Entry 5KT7 (X-ray diffraction, 3.15 A resolution); this record covers chains P and A of the 3 polymer chains in the assembly.

[Chain P]
Molecule: 7-nt DNA strand
Sequence (7 nucleotides; numbered 867 to 873; the number before each row is that of its first residue):
   867 AGGACCC
Metal / ion sites: Mn2+: DC873 (together with 0KX) (shared with Asp34(A), Asp126(A), Glu127(A) of chain A)

[Chain A]
Protein: DNA polymerase iota
Organism: Homo sapiens
Notes: EC 2.7.7.7
UniProtKB: Q9UNA4 (POLI_HUMAN); residues -24 to 420 here correspond to UniProt positions 1-445 (UniProt number = residue number + 25)
Amino-acid sequence (445 residues; numbered -24 to 420; the number before each row is that of its first residue; numbers below 1 keep their minus sign (Met-24 is residue -24)):
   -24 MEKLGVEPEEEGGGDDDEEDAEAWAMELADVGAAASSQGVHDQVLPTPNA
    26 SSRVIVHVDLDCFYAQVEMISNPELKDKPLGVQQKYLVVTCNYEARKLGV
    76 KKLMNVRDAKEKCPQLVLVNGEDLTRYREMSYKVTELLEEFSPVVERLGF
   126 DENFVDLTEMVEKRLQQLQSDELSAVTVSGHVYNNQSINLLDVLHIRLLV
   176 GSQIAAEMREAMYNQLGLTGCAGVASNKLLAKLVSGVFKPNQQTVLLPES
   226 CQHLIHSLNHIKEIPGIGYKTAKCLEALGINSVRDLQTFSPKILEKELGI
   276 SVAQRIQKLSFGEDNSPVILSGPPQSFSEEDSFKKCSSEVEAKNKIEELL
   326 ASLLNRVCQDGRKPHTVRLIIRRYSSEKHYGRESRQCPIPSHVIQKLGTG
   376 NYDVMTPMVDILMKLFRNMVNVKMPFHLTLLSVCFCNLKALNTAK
Not modelled in the structure: -24 to 25, 350-355, 373-376, 415-420
Metal / ion sites: Mn2+ site 1: Asp34, Asp126, Glu127 (together with 0KX) (shared with DC873(P) of chain P); Mn2+ site 2: Asp34, Leu35, Asp126 (together with 0KX)
Residues lining bound ligands: 0KX: Asp34, Leu35, Asp36, Cys37, Phe38, Tyr39, Gln59, Val64, Thr65, Tyr68, Arg71, Lys77, Leu78, Asp126, Glu127, Lys214
Curated features (UniProtKB/Swiss-Prot):
  - active site: Glu127 (Proton acceptor)
  - binding site (Mg(2+)): Asp34, Leu35, Asp126
  - binding site (Mn(2+)): Asp34, Leu35, Asp126
  - binding site (a 2'-deoxyribonucleoside 5'-triphosphate): Tyr39, Arg71

[Interface between chain P and chain A]
Contacting residue pairs (22):
  DA867(P) with Ser359(A), phosphate contact; Arg360(A), phosphate contact; Gln361(A), hydrogen bond to the phosphate
  DG868(P) with Glu358(A), phosphate contact; Ser359(A), hydrogen bond to the phosphate; Arg360(A), salt bridge to the phosphate
  DA870(P) with Thr246(A), phosphate contact
  DC871(P) with Gly241(A), phosphate contact; Gly243(A), hydrogen bond to the phosphate; Tyr244(A), phosphate contact; Lys245(A), hydrogen bond to the phosphate; Thr246(A), hydrogen bond to the phosphate
  DC872(P) with Lys207(A), phosphate contact; Ile239(A), phosphate contact; Pro240(A), phosphate contact; Gly241(A), hydrogen bond to the phosphate; Ile242(A), phosphate contact; Gly243(A), phosphate contact
  DC873(P) with Asp34(A), phosphate contact; Asp126(A), phosphate contact; Glu127(A), phosphate contact; Lys207(A), salt bridge to the phosphate
Also at the interface, not in a pair above, chain A (19 interface residues in all): Leu123, Gly124, Arg357

[Overview]
Chain P and chain A form an interface of 6 and 19 residues respectively, with 6 hydrogen bonds and 2 salt
bridges. Among the polar pairs are DA867(P)-Gln361(A), DG868(P)-Ser359(A) and DC871(P)-Gly243(A). Ligands of
chain A: 0KX.
Here chain P is a 7-nt DNA strand and chain A is DNA polymerase iota (Homo sapiens). Entry 5KT7 (Teranry
complex of human DNA polymerase iota(1-445) inserting dCMPNPP opposite template G in the presence of ...) was
determined by X-ray diffraction (same publication as 5KT2, 5KT3, 5KT4, 5KT5 and 5KT6).
